6MI7 - chains F and C of the 5 polymer chains in the assembly; structure by electron microscopy, 4.20 A resolution (low resolution: residue-level contacts below are approximate; hydrogen-bond / salt-bridge calls are withheld).

# Chain F
Name: Lipopolysaccharide export system permease protein LptF
Source organism: Escherichia coli (strain K12)
UniProtKB: P0AF98 (LPTF_ECOLI); residues 1-366 here = UniProt positions 1-366
Amino-acid sequence (366 residues; numbered 1 to 366; the number before each row is that of its first residue):
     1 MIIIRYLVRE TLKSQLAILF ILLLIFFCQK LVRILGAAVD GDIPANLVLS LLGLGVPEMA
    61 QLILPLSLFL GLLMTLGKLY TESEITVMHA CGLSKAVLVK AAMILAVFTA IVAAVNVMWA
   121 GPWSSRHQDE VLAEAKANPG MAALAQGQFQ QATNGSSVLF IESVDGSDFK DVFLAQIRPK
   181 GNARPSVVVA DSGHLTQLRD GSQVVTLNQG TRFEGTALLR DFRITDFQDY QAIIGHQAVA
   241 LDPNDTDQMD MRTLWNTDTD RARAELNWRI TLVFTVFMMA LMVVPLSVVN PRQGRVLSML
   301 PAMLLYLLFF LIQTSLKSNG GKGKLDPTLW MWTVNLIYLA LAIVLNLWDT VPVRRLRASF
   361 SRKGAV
Disordered / not traced: 1, 134-262, 320-325, 354-366
Residues lining bound ligands: phosphatidylglycerol (PGT; (1S)-2-{[{[(2R)-2,3-dihydroxypropyl]oxy}(hydroxy)phosphoryl]oxy}-1-[(palmitoyloxy)methyl]ethyl stearate): Leu286, Leu308, Tyr338, Leu341, Leu345, Trp348, Asp349
From the paper describing this entry:
  - mutagenesis - R33E: abolished growth

# Chain C
Name: Lipopolysaccharide export system protein LptC
Source organism: Escherichia coli (strain K12)
UniProtKB: P0ADV9 (LPTC_ECOLI); residue numbers follow UniProt; this construct covers 1-191
Amino-acid sequence (208 residues; row label = number of the first residue in the row; numbers below 1 keep their minus sign (Met-16 is residue -16)):
   -16 MWSHPQFEKE NLYFQGGMSK ARRWVIIVLS LAVLVMIGIN MAEKDDTAQV VVNNNDPTYK
    44 SEHTDTLVYN PEGALSYRLI AQHVEYYSDQ AVSWFTQPVL TTFDKDKIPT WSVKADKAKL
   104 TNDRMLYLYG HVEVNALVPD SQLRRITTDN AQINLVTQDV TSEDLVTLYG TTFNSSGLKM
   164 RGNLRSKNAE LIEKVRTSYE IQNKQTQP
Disordered / not traced: -16 to 0, 25-191
Differences from the reference sequence: expression tag (-16 to 0)
Residues lining bound ligands: phosphatidylglycerol (PGT; (1S)-2-{[{[(2R)-2,3-dihydroxypropyl]oxy}(hydroxy)phosphoryl]oxy}-1-[(palmitoyloxy)methyl]ethyl stearate): Ser2, Ala4, Arg5, Val8, Val11, Leu12

# Interface between chain F and chain C
Contacting residue pairs - 16 pairs, chain F then chain C:
  Gln293(F) - Met1(C)
  Leu300(F) - Ile9(C)
  Pro301(F) - Arg5(C)
  Pro301(F) - Ile9(C)
  Leu304(F) - Leu12(C)
  Leu304(F) - Ser13(C)
  Leu304(F) - Val16(C)
  Leu305(F) - Leu12(C)
  Leu307(F) - Val16(C)
  Leu308(F) - Ala15(C)
  Leu308(F) - Val16(C)
  Leu311(F) - Met19(C)
  Leu311(F) - Asn23(C)
  Ile312(F) - Met19(C)
  Thr314(F) - Asn23(C)
  Ser315(F) - Asn23(C)
Also at the interface, not in a pair above, chain F (13 interface residues in all): Leu297, Ser298
Also at the interface, not in a pair above, chain C (10 interface residues in all): Ile20

# Overview
The interface between chain F and chain C involves 13 residues on one side and 10 on the other.
Phosphatidylglycerol is bound between chain F and chain C. The paper reports that R33E of chain F abolishes
growth.
Chain F is Lipopolysaccharide export system permease protein LptF and chain C is Lipopolysaccharide export
system protein LptC, both from Escherichia coli (strain K12); the structure, Nucleotide-free Cryo-EM Structure
of E.coli LptB2FGC, was determined by electron microscopy (same publication as 6MHU, 6MHZ and 6MI8).
